PDB entry 3DUT | X-ray diffraction, 1.55 A resolution | chains C and D of the 4 polymer chains in the assembly

== Chain C ==
Name: Hemoglobin subunit alpha
Organism: Homo sapiens
UniProt: P69905 (HBA_HUMAN); residues 1-141 here correspond to UniProt positions 2-142 (UniProt number = residue number + 1)
Sequence (141 residues; numbered 1 to 141; the number before each row is that of its first residue):
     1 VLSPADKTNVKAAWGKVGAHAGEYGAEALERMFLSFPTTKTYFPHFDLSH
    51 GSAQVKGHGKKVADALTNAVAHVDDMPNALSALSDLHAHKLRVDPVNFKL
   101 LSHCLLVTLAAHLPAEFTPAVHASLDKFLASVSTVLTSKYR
Ion coordination: heme Fe near His87 (its only coordinating residue here)
Ligand contacts: heme (HEM): Met32, Thr39, Tyr42, Phe43, His45, Phe46, His58, Lys61, Val62, Ala65, Leu66, Leu83, Leu86, His87, Leu91, Val93, Asn97, Phe98, Leu101, Leu105, Val132, Leu136
UniProt features mapped onto this chain:
  - binding site (O2): His58
  - binding site (heme b): His87
  - site: Thr8, Asn9 (Microbial infection: Cleavage), Lys11 (Not glycated), Ala13, Trp14 (Microbial infection: Cleavage), Tyr24, Gly25 (Microbial infection: Cleavage), Leu29, Glu30 (Microbial infection: Cleavage), His45, Phe46 (Microbial infection: Cleavage), Asp47, Leu48 (Microbial infection: Cleavage), Ser52, Ala53 (Microbial infection: Cleavage), Val55, Lys56 (Microbial infection: Cleavage), Lys56 (Not glycated), Gly59, Lys60 (Microbial infection: Cleavage), Lys60 (Not glycated), Lys90 (Not glycated), Leu91, Arg92 (Microbial infection: Cleavage), Lys99 (Not glycated), Leu106, Val107 (Microbial infection: Cleavage), Thr108, Leu109 (Microbial infection: Cleavage), Val121, His122 (Microbial infection: Cleavage), Ser133, Thr134 (Microbial infection: Cleavage)
  - modified residue: Ser3 (Phosphoserine), Lys7 (N6-succinyllysine), Thr8 (Phosphothreonine), Lys11 (N6-succinyllysine), Lys16 (N6-acetyllysine), Tyr24 (Phosphotyrosine), Ser35 (Phosphoserine), Lys40 (N6-succinyllysine), Ser49 (Phosphoserine), Ser102 (Phosphoserine), Thr108 (Phosphothreonine), Ser124 (Phosphoserine), Ser131 (Phosphoserine), Thr134 (Phosphothreonine), Thr137 (Phosphothreonine), Ser138 (Phosphoserine)
  - glycosylation (N-linked (Glc) (glycation) lysine): Lys7, Lys16, Lys40, Lys61

== Chain D ==
Name: Hemoglobin subunit beta
Organism: Homo sapiens
UniProt: P68871 (HBB_HUMAN); residues 1-146 here correspond to UniProt positions 2-147 (UniProt number = residue number + 1)
Sequence (146 residues; row label = number of the first residue in the row):
     1 VHLTPEEKSAVTALWGKVNVDEVGGKALGRLLVVYPWTQRFFESFGDLST
    51 PDAVMGNPKVKAHGKKVLGAFSDGLAHLDNLKGTFATLSELHCDKLHVDP
   101 ENFRLLGNVLVCVLAHHFGKEFTPPVQAAYQKVVAGVANALAHKYH
Construct notes: engineered mutation Lys26 (Glu27 in P68871)
Ion coordination: heme Fe near His92 (its only coordinating residue here)
Ligand contacts: heme (HEM): Leu31, Thr38, Phe41, Phe42, Phe45, His63, Lys66, Val67, Ala70, Phe71, Phe85, Leu88, Leu91, His92, Leu96, Val98, Asn102, Phe103, Leu106, Val137, Leu141
UniProt features mapped onto this chain:
  - binding site ((2R)-2,3-bisphosphoglycerate): Val1, His2, Lys82, His143
  - binding site (heme b): His63, His92
  - site: Glu7, Lys8 (Microbial infection: Cleavage), Gly29, Arg30 (Microbial infection: Cleavage), Tyr35, Pro36 (Microbial infection: Cleavage), Trp37, Thr38 (Microbial infection: Cleavage), Phe45, Gly46 (Microbial infection: Cleavage), Asp52, Ala53 (Microbial infection: Cleavage), Gly56, Asn57 (Microbial infection: Cleavage), Lys59 (Not glycated), Phe71, Ser72 (Microbial infection: Cleavage), Gly74, Leu75 (Microbial infection: Cleavage), Lys82 (Not glycated), Thr84, Phe85 (Microbial infection: Cleavage), His92, Cys93 (Microbial infection: Cleavage), Lys95 (Not glycated), Arg104, Leu105 (Microbial infection: Cleavage), Leu110, Val111 (Microbial infection: Cleavage), Gly119, Lys120 (Microbial infection: Cleavage), Phe122, Thr123 (Microbial infection: Cleavage), Ala128, Ala129 (Microbial infection: Cleavage), Ala140, Leu141 (Microbial infection: Cleavage) and 1 more in UniProt
  - modified residue: Val1 (N-acetylvaline), Ser9 (Phosphoserine), Thr12 (Phosphothreonine), Ser44 (Phosphoserine), Thr50 (Phosphothreonine), Lys59 (N6-acetyllysine), Lys82 (N6-acetyllysine), Thr87 (Phosphothreonine), Cys93 (S-nitrosocysteine), Lys144 (N6-acetyllysine)
  - glycosylation: Val1 (N-linked (Glc) (glycation) valine), Lys8 (N-linked (Glc) (glycation) lysine), Lys17 (N-linked (Glc) (glycation) lysine), Lys66 (N-linked (Glc) (glycation) lysine), Lys120 (N-linked (Glc) (glycation) lysine), Lys144 (N-linked (Glc) (glycation) lysine)

== Interface between chain C and chain D ==
Residue-residue contacts (40; chain C residue first):
  Glu30(C) with Pro124(D)
  Arg31(C) with Phe122(D), hydrogen bond (side chain-backbone); Thr123(D), hydrogen bond (side chain-backbone); Pro124(D); Gln127(D), hydrogen bond
  Leu34(C) with Pro124(D), hydrophobic; Pro125(D); Ala128(D)
  Ser35(C) with Gln127(D); Ala128(D); Gln131(D)
  Phe36(C) with Gln131(D)
  His103(C) with Asn108(D); Val111(D); Gln127(D); Gln131(D), hydrogen bond
  Cys104(C) with Gln127(D)
  Val107(C) with Val111(D), hydrophobic; Ala115(D); Gln127(D)
  Ala110(C) with Cys112(D); Ala115(D); His116(D)
  Ala111(C) with Ala115(D); Gly119(D); Lys120(D)
  Leu113(C) with His116(D)
  Pro114(C) with His116(D), hydrogen bond (backbone-side chain)
  Phe117(C) with Arg30(D), hydrogen bond (backbone-side chain); His116(D), hydrogen bond (backbone-side chain)
  Thr118(C) with Arg30(D), hydrogen bond (backbone-side chain)
  Pro119(C) with Arg30(D); Val33(D); Met55(D), hydrophobic
  His122(C) with Arg30(D), hydrogen bond; Val34(D); Cys112(D)
  Ala123(C) with Val34(D)
  Asp126(C) with Val34(D); Tyr35(D), hydrogen bond
Also at the interface, not in a pair above, chain C (20 interface residues in all): Leu106, Ala120
Also at the interface, not in a pair above, chain D (21 interface residues in all): Pro51, Val109

== In short ==
20 residues of chain C and 21 residues of chain D are in contact; the contacts include 10 hydrogen bonds.
Polar pairs include Arg31(C)-Phe122(D), Arg31(C)-Thr123(D) and Arg31(C)-Gln127(D). Ligands of chain C: heme.
Chain D binds heme.
Chain C is Hemoglobin subunit alpha and chain D is Hemoglobin subunit beta, both from Homo sapiens; the
structure, The high salt (phosphate) crystal structure of deoxy hemoglobin E (GLU26LYS) at physiological pH
(pH 7.35), was determined by X-ray diffraction.
